Entry 8XAX (electron microscopy, 2.92 A resolution); this record covers chains P and R of the 20 polymer chains in the assembly.

[Chain P (and R)]
Name: DUF4297
Organism: Escherichia coli
Notes: chain R of this document is another copy of the same molecule, construct and numbering; everything in this record applies to it too
Reference sequence: A0A9X9SUN3 (A0A9X9SUN3_ECOLX); numbering as in UniProt (aligned over 1-394)
Amino-acid sequence (394 residues; numbered 1 to 394; the number before each row is that of its first residue):
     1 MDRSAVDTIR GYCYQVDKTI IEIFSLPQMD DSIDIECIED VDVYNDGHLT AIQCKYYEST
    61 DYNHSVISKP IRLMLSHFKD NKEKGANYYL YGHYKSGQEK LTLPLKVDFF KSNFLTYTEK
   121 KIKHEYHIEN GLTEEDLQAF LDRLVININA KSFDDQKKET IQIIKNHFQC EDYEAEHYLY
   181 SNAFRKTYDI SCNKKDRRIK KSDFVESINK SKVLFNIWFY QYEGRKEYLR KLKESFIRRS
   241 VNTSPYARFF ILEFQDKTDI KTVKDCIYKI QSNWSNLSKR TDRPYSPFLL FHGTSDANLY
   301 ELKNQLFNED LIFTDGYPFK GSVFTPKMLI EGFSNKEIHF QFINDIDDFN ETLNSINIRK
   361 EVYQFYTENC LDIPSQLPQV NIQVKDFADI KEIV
Not modelled in the structure: 1-223

[How chain P and chain R interact]
Residue-residue contacts (12; chain P residue first):
  Lys261(P) with Ser375(R); Leu377(R), hydrogen bond (side chain-backbone); Pro378(R); Gln379(R)
  Asp265(P) with Arg359(R), salt bridge; Pro378(R)
  Tyr268(P) with Tyr246(R); Arg359(R)
  Asn308(P) with Asn357(R), hydrogen bond (backbone-side chain)
  Glu309(P) with Asn357(R); Arg359(R)
  Asp310(P) with Asn357(R)
Interface residues without a listed pair, chain P (10 interface residues in all): Lys264, Lys269, Ser272, Glu392
Interface residues without a listed pair, chain R (13 interface residues in all): Arg238, Val241, Ser244, Ile358, Lys360, Gln376

[In short]
10 residues of chain P face 13 of chain R across their interface; the contacts include 2 hydrogen bonds and 1
salt bridge. Among the polar pairs are Asp265(P)-Arg359(R), Lys261(P)-Leu377(R) and Asn308(P)-Asn357(R).
Both chains are DUF4297 (Escherichia coli). Entry 8XAX (Cryo-EM structure of an anti-phage defense complex
bound to AMPPNP and DNA at state 2) was determined by electron microscopy together with 8XAU, 8XAV, 8XAW and
8XAY from the same study.
